Entry 3HA0 (X-ray diffraction, 2.80 A resolution); this record covers chains A and B.

== Chain A (and B) ==
Name: Ig epsilon chain C region
From: Homo sapiens
Notes: chain B of this document is another copy of the same molecule, construct and numbering; everything in this record applies to it too
UniProt: P01854 (IGHE_HUMAN); residues 328-547 here correspond to UniProt positions 209-428 (UniProt number = residue number - 119)
Amino-acid sequence (223 residues; numbered 325 to 547; the number before each row is that of its first residue):
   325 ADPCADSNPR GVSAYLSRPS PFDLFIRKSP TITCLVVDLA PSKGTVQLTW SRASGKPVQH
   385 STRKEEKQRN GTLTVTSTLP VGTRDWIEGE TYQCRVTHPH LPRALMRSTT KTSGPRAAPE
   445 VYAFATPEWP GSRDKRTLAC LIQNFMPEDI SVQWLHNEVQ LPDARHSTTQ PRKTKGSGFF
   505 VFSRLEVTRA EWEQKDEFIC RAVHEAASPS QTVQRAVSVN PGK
Unresolved in the structure: 325-335, 545-547
Cystine bridges: Cys358-Cys418, Cys464-Cys524
Covalent attachments: glycan linked to Asn394
Differences from the reference sequence: expression tag (325-327); engineered mutation Gln371 (Asn252 in P01854), Gln383 (Asn264 in P01854)
UniProt features mapped onto this chain:
  - glycosylation: Asn394 (N-linked (GlcNAc...) asparagine)
Reported in the primary citation:
  - contacts within the chain: Arg342-Asp473 (salt bridge), Arg342-Glu472 (salt bridge)
  - post-translational modification sites: Asn394

== Interface between chain A and chain B ==
Pairs across the interface (48; chain A residue first):
  Glu444(A) - Trp453(B)
  Val445(A) - Trp453(B)
  Tyr446(A) - Thr450(B)
  Tyr446(A) - Pro451(B)
  Tyr446(A) - Trp453(B)
  Phe448(A) - Phe448(B)  hydrophobic
  Phe448(A) - Ala449(B)
  Ala449(A) - Phe448(B)
  Thr450(A) - Tyr446(B)
  Thr450(A) - Leu465(B)
  Pro451(A) - Tyr446(B)
  Trp453(A) - Glu444(B)
  Trp453(A) - Val445(B)
  Trp453(A) - Tyr446(B)
  Trp453(A) - Arg539(B)
  Thr461(A) - Leu465(B)
  Thr461(A) - Gln467(B)  hydrogen bond
  Ala463(A) - Phe506(B)  hydrophobic
  Gln467(A) - Thr461(B)  hydrogen bond
  Gln467(A) - Arg508(B)  hydrogen bond
  Ala488(A) - Lys499(B)  hydrogen bond (backbone-side chain)
  Arg489(A) - Lys499(B)
  Ser491(A) - Arg496(B)
  Ser491(A) - Phe504(B)
  Thr492(A) - Arg496(B)  hydrogen bond (backbone-side chain)
  Thr493(A) - Thr493(B)
  Thr493(A) - Arg496(B)
  Gln494(A) - Gln494(B)  hydrogen bond
  Arg496(A) - Ser491(B)  hydrogen bond
  Arg496(A) - Thr492(B)  hydrogen bond (side chain-backbone)
  Arg496(A) - Thr493(B)
  Thr498(A) - Arg508(B)
  Lys499(A) - Ala488(B)
  Lys499(A) - Arg489(B)
  Lys499(A) - His490(B)
  Lys499(A) - Ser491(B)
  Lys499(A) - Glu510(B)
  Phe504(A) - Ser491(B)
  Phe504(A) - Arg508(B)
  Phe506(A) - Ala463(B)  hydrophobic
  Phe506(A) - Phe506(B)  hydrophobic
  Arg508(A) - Gln467(B)  hydrogen bond
  Arg508(A) - Thr498(B)
  Arg508(A) - Phe504(B)
  Arg508(A) - Phe506(B)
  Glu510(A) - Thr498(B)
  Glu510(A) - Lys499(B)  hydrogen bond (side chain-backbone)
  Arg539(A) - Trp453(B)
Interface residues without a listed pair, chain A (30 interface residues in all): Pro443, Leu465, Asn468, Gly500, Ser507
Interface residues without a listed pair, chain B (31 interface residues in all): Pro443, Asn468, Gly500, Ser507

== Summary ==
Chain A and chain B form an interface of 30 and 31 residues respectively; the contacts include 10 hydrogen
bonds. Polar contacts include Thr461(A)-Gln467(B), Gln467(A)-Arg508(B) and Ala488(A)-Lys499(B). From the
paper: a modification site at Asn394(A); contacts within the chain involving Arg342(A), Asp473(A) and
Glu472(A).
Chain A and chain B are both Ig epsilon chain C region (Homo sapiens); the structure, Crystal structure of the
IgE-Fc3-4 domains, was determined by X-ray diffraction together with 3H9Y and 3H9Z from the same study.
